7QNG - chains A and D of the 4 polymer chains in the assembly; structure by X-ray diffraction, 2.70 A resolution.

# Chain A
Protein: Tapasin
From: Homo sapiens
UniProtKB: O15533 (TPSN_HUMAN); residues -19 to 380 here correspond to UniProt positions 1-400 (UniProt number = residue number + 20)
Chain sequence (419 residues; numbered -19 to 417; 18 numbers in that range are skipped by the numbering (no residue carries them; nothing is unmodelled there); the number before each row is that of its first residue; numbers below 1 keep their minus sign (Met-19 is residue -19)):
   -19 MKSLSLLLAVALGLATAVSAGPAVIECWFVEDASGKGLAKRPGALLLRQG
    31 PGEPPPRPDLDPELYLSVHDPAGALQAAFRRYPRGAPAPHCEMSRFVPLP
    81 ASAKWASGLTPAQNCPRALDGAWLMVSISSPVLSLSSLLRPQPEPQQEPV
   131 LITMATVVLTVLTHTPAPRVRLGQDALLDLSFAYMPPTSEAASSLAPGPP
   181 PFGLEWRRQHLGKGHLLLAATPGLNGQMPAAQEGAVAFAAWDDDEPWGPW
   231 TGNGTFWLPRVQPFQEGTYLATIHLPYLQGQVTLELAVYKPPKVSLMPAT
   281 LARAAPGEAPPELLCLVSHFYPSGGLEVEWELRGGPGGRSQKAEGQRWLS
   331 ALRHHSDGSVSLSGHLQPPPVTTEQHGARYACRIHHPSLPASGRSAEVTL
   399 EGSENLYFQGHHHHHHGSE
Disordered / not traced: -19 to 0, 284-288, 400-417
Differences from the reference sequence: conflict Arg240 (Thr260 in O15533); expression tag (400-417)
UniProt features mapped onto this chain:
  - glycosylation: Asn233 (N-linked (GlcNAc...) asparagine)
Cystine bridges: Cys7-Cys71, Cys295-Cys362
Covalent attachments: N-acetylglucosamine (NAG) linked to Asn233
Reported in the primary citation:
  - contacts within the chain: His70-Glu72 (hydrogen bond)
  - mutagenesis - L18W: unchanged expression in response to MHC I
  - mutagenesis - E307A: decreased expression

# Chain D
Protein: Beta-2-microglobulin
From: Homo sapiens
UniProtKB: P61769 (B2MG_HUMAN); residues 1-99 here correspond to UniProt positions 21-119 (UniProt number = residue number + 20)
Chain sequence (100 residues; each row starts with the number of its first residue; numbering starts at 0):
     0 MIQRTPKIQVYSRHPAENGKSNFLNCYVSGFHPSDIEVDLLKNGERIEKV
    50 EHSDLSFSKDWSFYLLYYTEFTPTEKDEYACRVNHVTLSQPKIVKWDRDM
Differences from the reference sequence: initiating methionine (0)
UniProt features mapped onto this chain:
  - modified residue: Gln2 (Pyrrolidone carboxylic acid)
  - glycosylation: Ile1 (N-linked (Glc) (glycation) isoleucine), Lys19 (N-linked (Glc) (glycation) lysine), Lys41 (N-linked (Glc) (glycation) lysine), Lys48 (N-linked (Glc) (glycation) lysine), Lys58 (N-linked (Glc) (glycation) lysine), Lys91 (N-linked (Glc) (glycation) lysine), Lys94 (N-linked (Glc) (glycation) lysine)
Cystine bridges: Cys25-Cys80

# Interface between chain A and chain D
Contacting residue pairs (15; chain A residue first):
  Leu191(A) - Arg3(D)
  Leu191(A) - Asp59(D)
  Leu191(A) - Trp60(D)
  Gly192(A) - Lys58(D)  hydrogen bond (backbone-side chain)
  Gly192(A) - Trp60(D)
  Glu307(A) - Ser88(D)  hydrogen bond
  Trp328(A) - Ile92(D)
  Trp328(A) - Lys94(D)
  Leu329(A) - Lys91(D)
  Leu329(A) - Ile92(D)  hydrogen bond (backbone-backbone)
  Leu329(A) - Val93(D)
  Leu329(A) - Lys94(D)
  Ala331(A) - Ile7(D)
  Ala331(A) - Gln8(D)
  Leu332(A) - Lys6(D)
Also at the interface, not in a pair above, chain A (13 interface residues in all): Lys193, Glu292, Ser303, Gly304, Gln326, Ser330
Also at the interface, not in a pair above, chain D (15 interface residues in all): Ile1, Thr4, Glu77
The authors on this interface:
  - residue pairs: Glu307(A)-Ser88(D) (hydrogen bond), Leu329(A)-Ile92(D) (backbone contact)

# Overview
13 residues of chain A and 15 residues of chain D are in contact, with 3 hydrogen bonds. Polar contacts
include Gly192(A)-Lys58(D), Glu307(A)-Ser88(D) and Leu329(A)-Ile92(D). The authors report a hydrogen bond
between Glu307(A) and Ser88(D); a backbone contact between Leu329(A) and Ile92(D). The paper reports that
E307A of chain A reduces expression; contacts within the chain involving His70(A) and Glu72(A).
Here chain A is Tapasin and chain D is Beta-2-microglobulin, both from Homo sapiens. Entry 7QNG (Structure of
a MHC I-Tapasin-ERp57 complex) was determined by X-ray diffraction.
